2Q88 - chain A; structure by X-ray diffraction, 1.90 A resolution.

== Chain A ==
Molecule: Putative ABC transporter amino acid-binding protein
Organism: Sinorhizobium meliloti
Reference sequence: Q92WC8 (Q92WC8_RHIME); residues 1-256 here correspond to UniProt positions 28-283 (UniProt number = residue number + 27)
Amino-acid sequence (257 residues; each row starts with the number of its first residue; numbering starts at 0):
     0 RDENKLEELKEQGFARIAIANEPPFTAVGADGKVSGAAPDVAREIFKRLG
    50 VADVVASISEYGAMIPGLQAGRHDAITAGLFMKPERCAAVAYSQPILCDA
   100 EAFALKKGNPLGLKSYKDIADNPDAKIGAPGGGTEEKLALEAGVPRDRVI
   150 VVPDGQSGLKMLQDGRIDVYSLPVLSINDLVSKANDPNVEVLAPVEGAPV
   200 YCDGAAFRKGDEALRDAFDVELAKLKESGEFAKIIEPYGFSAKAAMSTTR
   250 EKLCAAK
Construct notes: expression tag (0)
Cystine bridges: Cys-86/Cys-253, Cys-97/Cys-201
Metal / ion sites: Cd2+ site 1: Ser-56, His-72; Cd2+ site 2: Glu-211, Asp-215; Cd2+ site 3 near Glu-250 (its only coordinating residue here)
Small-molecule neighbours: ectoine (4CS; (4S)-2-methyl-1,4,5,6-tetrahydropyrimidine-4-carboxylic acid): Glu-21, Phe-24, Tyr-60, Ala-77, Gly-78, Leu-79, Phe-80, Arg-85, Pro-129, Gly-131, Gly-132, Thr-133, Glu-134, Leu-171, Pro-172
From the paper describing this entry:
  - binding site for ectoine: Glu-21, Phe-24, Tyr-60, Gly-78, Phe-80, Arg-85, Thr-133
  - contacts within the chain: Glu-21/Tyr-60 (hydrogen bond)
  - mutagenesis - F24A, Y60A, Y60F, E134A: unchanged binding to ectoine
  - mutagenesis - F24A/Y60A, Y60D, Y60E, F80A, R85A, T133A: abolished binding to ectoine
  - mutagenesis - F24W (50-fold), F24Y (50-fold), Y60W (10-fold): increased binding to ectoine
  - mutagenesis - E21A: decreased binding to ectoine

== In short ==
Ligands of chain A: ectoine. The Cd2+ site 1 is built by Ser-56 and His-72. Glu-211 and Asp-215 coordinate
Cd2+ site 2. The paper reports a binding site for ectoine at Glu-21, Phe-24 and Tyr-60 among others;
F24A/Y60A, Y60D and Y60E, among others, abolish binding to ectoine; 14 substitutions were tested in all.
Chain A is Putative ABC transporter amino acid-binding protein (Sinorhizobium meliloti); the structure,
Crystal structure of EhuB in complex with ectoine, was determined by X-ray diffraction (same publication as
2Q89).
